Entry 2Y6S (X-ray diffraction, 2.80 A resolution); this record covers chains D and P of the 3 polymer chains in the assembly.

== Chain D ==
Name: Heavy chain
Source organism: Mus musculus
Sequence (213 residues; row label = number of the first residue in the row):
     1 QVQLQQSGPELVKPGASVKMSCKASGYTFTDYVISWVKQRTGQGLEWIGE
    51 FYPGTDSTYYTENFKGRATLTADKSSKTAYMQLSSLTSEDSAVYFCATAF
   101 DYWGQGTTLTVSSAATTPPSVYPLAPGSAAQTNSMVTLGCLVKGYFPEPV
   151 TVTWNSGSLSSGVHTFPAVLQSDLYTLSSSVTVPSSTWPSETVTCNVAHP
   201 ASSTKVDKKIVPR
Disordered / not traced: 127-133
Disulfide bonds: Cys-22/Cys-96, Cys-140/Cys-195

== Chain P ==
Name: Envelope glycoprotein
UniProt: P87666 (VGP_EBOZ5); numbering as in UniProt (aligned over 477-493)
Sequence (17 residues; numbered 477 to 493; the number before each row is that of its first residue):
   477 GKLGLITNTIAGVAGLI
Disordered / not traced: 477, 493
From the paper describing this entry:
  - specificity-determining residues: Ala-487, Gly-488

== Interface between chain D and chain P ==
Pairs across the interface - 24 pairs, chain D then chain P:
  Thr-30(D) / Gly-480(P)
  Asp-31(D) / Gly-480(P)
  Asp-31(D) / Leu-481(P)
  Asp-31(D) / Ile-482(P)  hydrogen bond (backbone-backbone)
  Tyr-32(D) / Ile-482(P)  hydrophobic
  Val-33(D) / Leu-481(P)  hydrophobic
  Val-33(D) / Ile-486(P)  hydrophobic
  Glu-50(D) / Val-489(P)
  Glu-50(D) / Ala-490(P)  hydrogen bond (side chain-backbone)
  Tyr-52(D) / Lys-478(P)  hydrogen bond (side chain-backbone)
  Tyr-52(D) / Gly-480(P)
  Tyr-52(D) / Leu-481(P)  hydrophobic
  Tyr-52(D) / Val-489(P)  hydrophobic
  Gly-54(D) / Lys-478(P)
  Thr-55(D) / Lys-478(P)
  Ser-57(D) / Gly-491(P)
  Thr-58(D) / Gly-491(P)
  Tyr-59(D) / Ala-490(P)  hydrophobic
  Ala-99(D) / Thr-485(P)  hydrogen bond (backbone-side chain)
  Ala-99(D) / Ile-486(P)  hydrophobic
  Phe-100(D) / Thr-485(P)
  Asp-101(D) / Ile-482(P)
  Asp-101(D) / Asn-484(P)
  Asp-101(D) / Thr-485(P)  hydrogen bond
Interface residues without a listed pair, chain D (15 interface residues in all): Trp-47
Interface residues without a listed pair, chain P (11 interface residues in all): Gly-488

== In short ==
Chain D and chain P form an interface of 15 and 11 residues respectively, with 5 hydrogen bonds. Polar
contacts include Glu-50(D)/Ala-490(P), Tyr-52(D)/Lys-478(P) and Ala-99(D)/Thr-485(P). The paper reports
specificity determinants Ala-487(P) and Gly-488(P).
Here chain D is Heavy chain (Mus musculus) and chain P is Envelope glycoprotein. Entry 2Y6S (Structure of an
Ebolavirus-protective antibody in complex with its mucin-domain linear epitope) was determined by X-ray
diffraction.
